Entry 6I9U (X-ray diffraction, 2.40 A resolution); this record covers chains B and C of the 4 polymer chains in the assembly.

[Chain B (and C)]
Molecule: Putative oxidoreductase
From: Ilumatobacter coccineus YM16-304
Notes: chain C of this document is another copy of the same molecule, construct and numbering; everything in this record applies to it too
Reference sequence: M5A5Y8 (M5A5Y8_9ACTN); residue numbers follow UniProt; this construct covers 5-262
Chain sequence (258 residues; each row starts with the number of its first residue):
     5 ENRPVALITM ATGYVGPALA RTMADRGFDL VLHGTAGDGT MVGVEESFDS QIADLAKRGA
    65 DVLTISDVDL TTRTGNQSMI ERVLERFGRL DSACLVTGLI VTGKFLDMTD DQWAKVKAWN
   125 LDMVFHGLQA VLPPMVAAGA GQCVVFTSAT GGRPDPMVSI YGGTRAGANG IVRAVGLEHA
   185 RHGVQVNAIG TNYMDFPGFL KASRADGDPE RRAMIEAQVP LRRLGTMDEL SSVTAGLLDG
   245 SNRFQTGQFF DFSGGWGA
Differences from the reference sequence: engineered mutation W123 (Thr in M5A5Y8)
From the paper describing this entry:
  - catalytic residues: S152, Y165, R169
  - mutagenesis - T123W (+14 degC): increased stability
  - mutagenesis - T123W: increased catalytic activity

[Chain B / chain C interface]
Pairs across the interface (63):
  R77(B) - M112(C)
  R77(B) - D114(C)  salt bridge
  K108(B) - E182(C)
  F109(B) - F129(C)
  F109(B) - L132(C)  hydrophobic
  F109(B) - Q133(C)  hydrogen bond (backbone-side chain)
  F109(B) - V179(C)  hydrophobic
  F109(B) - E182(C)  hydrogen bond (backbone-side chain)
  L110(B) - H183(C)
  M112(B) - R77(C)
  M112(B) - Q133(C)  hydrogen bond (backbone-side chain)
  D114(B) - R77(C)  salt bridge
  D114(B) - H130(C)
  W117(B) - L125(C)  hydrophobic
  W117(B) - D126(C)  hydrogen bond
  W117(B) - F129(C)
  W117(B) - I175(C)  hydrophobic
  K121(B) - D126(C)  salt bridge
  L125(B) - W117(C)  hydrophobic
  L125(B) - L125(C)  hydrophobic
  D126(B) - W117(C)  hydrogen bond
  D126(B) - K121(C)  salt bridge
  F129(B) - F109(C)  hydrophobic
  F129(B) - W117(C)
  F129(B) - I164(C)  hydrophobic
  H130(B) - D114(C)
  L132(B) - F109(C)  hydrophobic
  Q133(B) - F109(C)  hydrogen bond (side chain-backbone)
  Q133(B) - M112(C)  hydrogen bond (side chain-backbone)
  L136(B) - F109(C)  hydrophobic
  R157(B) - R177(C)
  P158(B) - G174(C)
  P158(B) - R177(C)  hydrogen bond (backbone-side chain)
  P158(B) - A178(C)
  D159(B) - R177(C)  salt bridge
  D159(B) - A178(C)
  P160(B) - L181(C)  hydrophobic
  P160(B) - E182(C)
  M161(B) - E182(C)  hydrogen bond (backbone-side chain)
  S163(B) - I175(C)
  S163(B) - A178(C)
  I164(B) - F129(C)  hydrophobic
  G167(B) - G171(C)
  G167(B) - I175(C)
  G171(B) - G167(C)
  G171(B) - G171(C)
  G174(B) - P158(C)
  I175(B) - W117(C)  hydrophobic
  I175(B) - S163(C)
  I175(B) - G167(C)
  R177(B) - R157(C)
  R177(B) - P158(C)  hydrogen bond (side chain-backbone)
  R177(B) - D159(C)  salt bridge
  A178(B) - P158(C)
  A178(B) - D159(C)
  A178(B) - S163(C)
  V179(B) - F109(C)  hydrophobic
  L181(B) - P160(C)  hydrophobic
  E182(B) - K108(C)
  E182(B) - F109(C)  hydrogen bond (side chain-backbone)
  E182(B) - P160(C)
  E182(B) - M161(C)  hydrogen bond (side chain-backbone)
  H183(B) - L110(C)
Also at the interface, not in a pair above, chain B (34 interface residues in all): T113, A170
Also at the interface, not in a pair above, chain C (35 interface residues in all): T113, L136, P137, A170

[In short]
The interface between chain B and chain C involves 34 residues on one side and 35 on the other; the contacts
include 12 hydrogen bonds and 6 salt bridges. Polar contacts include R77(B)-D114(C), K121(B)-D126(C) and
D159(B)-R177(C). From the paper: catalytic residues S152(B), Y165(B) and R169(B); T123W of chain B increases
stability.
Chain B and chain C are both Putative oxidoreductase (Ilumatobacter coccineus YM16-304); the structure,
Crystal structure of the halohydrin dehalogenase HheG T123W mutant, was determined by X-ray diffraction (same
publication as 6I9V and 6I9W).
